Entry 4AEM (X-ray diffraction, 2.10 A resolution); this record covers chain A.

# Chain A
Protein: Endoglucanase CEL5A
Source organism: Eubacterium cellulosolvens
Notes: fragment: carbohydrate binding module, residues 37-170
UniProtKB: Q3LHN3 (Q3LHN3_9FIRM); residues 37-170 here = UniProt positions 37-170
Sequence (134 residues; numbered 37 to 170; the number before each row is that of its first residue):
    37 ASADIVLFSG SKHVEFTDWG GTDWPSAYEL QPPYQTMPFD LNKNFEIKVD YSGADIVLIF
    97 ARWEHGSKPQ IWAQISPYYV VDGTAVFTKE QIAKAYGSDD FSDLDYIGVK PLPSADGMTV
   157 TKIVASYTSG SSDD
Unresolved in the structure: 37-38, 165-170
Differences from the reference sequence: conflict A39 (Gly in Q3LHN3)
Reported in the primary citation:
  - mutagenesis - W55A, W60A, W99A, Q106A, W108A: abolished binding to cellohexaose
  - mutagenesis - W55A, W60A, W99A, W108A: abolished binding to beta-glucan
  - mutagenesis - Q110A: decreased binding to cellohexaose
  - mutagenesis - Q110A: decreased binding to beta-glucan
  - mutagenesis - W55A, Q106A: unchanged binding to xyloglucan
  - mutagenesis - Q106A: unchanged binding to barley beta-glucan
  - specificity-determining residues: Q106

# In short
The paper reports that W55A, W60A and W99A, among others, abolish binding to cellohexaose; the specificity
determinant Q106; 6 substitutions were tested in all.
Chain A is Endoglucanase CEL5A (Eubacterium cellulosolvens); the structure, Structural and biochemical
characterization of a novel Carbohydrate Binding Module of endoglucanase Cel5A from Eubacterium
cellulosolvens, was determined by X-ray diffraction, deposited together with 4AEK, 4AFD, 2YPJ, 4AFM and 4BA6.
